8FL8 - chains G and I of the 27 polymer chains in the assembly; structure by electron microscopy, 4.20 A resolution (low resolution: residue-level contacts below are approximate; hydrogen-bond / salt-bridge calls are withheld).

== Chain G ==
Protein: ATP synthase subunit gamma, mitochondrial
Organism: Saccharomyces cerevisiae
UniProtKB: P38077 (ATPG_YEAST); residues 5-274 here correspond to UniProt positions 38-307 (UniProt number = residue number + 33)
Chain sequence (270 residues; row label = number of the first residue in the row):
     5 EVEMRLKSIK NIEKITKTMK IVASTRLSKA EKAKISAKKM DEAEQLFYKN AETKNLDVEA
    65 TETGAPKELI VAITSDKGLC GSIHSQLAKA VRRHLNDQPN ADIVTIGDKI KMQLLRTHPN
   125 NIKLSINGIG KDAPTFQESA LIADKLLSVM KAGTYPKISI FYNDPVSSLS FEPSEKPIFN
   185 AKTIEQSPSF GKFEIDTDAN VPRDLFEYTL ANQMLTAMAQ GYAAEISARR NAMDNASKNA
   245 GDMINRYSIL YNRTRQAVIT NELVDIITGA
Not modelled in the structure: 62-70

== Chain I ==
Protein: ATP synthase subunit epsilon, mitochondrial
Organism: Saccharomyces cerevisiae
UniProtKB: P21306 (ATP5E_YEAST); residues 1-59 here correspond to UniProt positions 2-60 (UniProt number = residue number + 1)
Chain sequence (59 residues; row label = number of the first residue in the row):
     1 SAWRKAGISY AAYLNVAAQA IRSSLKTELQ TASVLNRSQT DAFYTQYKNG TAASEPTPI
Curated features (UniProtKB/Swiss-Prot):
  - modified residue: Thr-51 (Phosphothreonine)

== How chain G and chain I interact ==
Residue-residue contacts (49):
  Lys-115(G) / Thr-45(I)
  Pro-123(G) / Asn-49(I)
  Asn-124(G) / Asn-49(I)
  Ile-126(G) / Tyr-47(I)
  Ile-126(G) / Asn-49(I)
  Lys-127(G) / Gln-46(I)
  Lys-127(G) / Tyr-47(I)
  Ser-129(G) / Tyr-44(I)
  Ser-129(G) / Thr-45(I)
  Ser-129(G) / Gln-46(I)
  Ser-129(G) / Tyr-47(I)
  Ile-130(G) / Ala-42(I)
  Ile-130(G) / Phe-43(I)
  Ile-130(G) / Tyr-44(I)
  Ile-130(G) / Thr-45(I)
  Asn-131(G) / Phe-43(I)
  Gly-132(G) / Asp-41(I)
  Ile-133(G) / Ala-42(I)
  Lys-135(G) / Asp-41(I)
  Thr-139(G) / Asn-36(I)
  Gln-141(G) / Asn-15(I)
  Gln-141(G) / Arg-37(I)
  Gln-141(G) / Ser-38(I)
  Gln-141(G) / Gln-39(I)
  Gln-141(G) / Thr-40(I)
  Glu-142(G) / Thr-40(I)
  Glu-142(G) / Asp-41(I)
  Glu-142(G) / Ala-42(I)
  Glu-142(G) / Tyr-44(I)
  Glu-142(G) / Ile-59(I)
  Ala-144(G) / Ala-11(I)
  Ala-144(G) / Asn-15(I)
  Leu-145(G) / Asn-15(I)
  Leu-145(G) / Tyr-44(I)
  Leu-145(G) / Ile-59(I)
  Ile-146(G) / Tyr-44(I)
  Asp-148(G) / Ile-8(I)
  Asp-148(G) / Ser-9(I)
  Asp-148(G) / Ala-12(I)
  Lys-149(G) / Tyr-44(I)
  Leu-151(G) / Ser-9(I)
  Ser-152(G) / Ile-8(I)
  Arg-207(G) / Trp-3(I)
  Arg-207(G) / Arg-4(I)
  Asp-208(G) / Trp-3(I)
  Glu-211(G) / Ser-9(I)
  Glu-211(G) / Tyr-10(I)
  Tyr-212(G) / Tyr-10(I)
  Tyr-212(G) / Leu-14(I)
Also at the interface, not in a pair above, chain G (28 interface residues in all): Leu-119, Leu-128, Asn-204

== Summary ==
Chain G and chain I form an interface of 28 and 23 residues respectively.
Here chain G is ATP synthase subunit gamma, mitochondrial and chain I is ATP synthase subunit epsilon,
mitochondrial, both from Saccharomyces cerevisiae. Entry 8FL8 (Yeast ATP Synthase structure in presence of
MgATP) was determined by electron microscopy together with 8F29, 8F39 and 8FKJ from the same study.
